4CXL - chains A and B; structure by X-ray diffraction, 1.50 A resolution.

Chain A:
Name: Insulin A chain
UniProtKB: P01308 (INS_HUMAN); residues 1-21 here correspond to UniProt positions 90-110 (UniProt number = residue number + 89)
Sequence (21 residues; each row starts with the number of its first residue):
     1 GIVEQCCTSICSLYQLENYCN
Cystine bridges: C6-C11

Chain B:
Name: Insulin B chain
UniProtKB: P01308 (INS_HUMAN); residues 1-30 here correspond to UniProt positions 25-54 (UniProt number = residue number + 24)
Sequence (30 residues; row label = number of the first residue in the row):
     1 FVNQHLCPSHLVEALYLVCGERGFFYTPKT
Unresolved in the structure: 30
Sequence notes: engineered mutation P8 (Gly32 in P01308)
Modified positions: P8 (D-proline; DPR)

How chain A and chain B interact:
Contacting residue pairs - 40 pairs, chain A then chain B:
  G1(A) with K29(B)
  I2(A) with L11(B), hydrophobic; L15(B), hydrophobic
  V3(A) with P28(B), hydrophobic
  C6(A) with Q4(B); H5(B); L6(B), hydrogen bond (backbone-backbone); L11(B), hydrophobic
  C7(A) with H5(B), hydrogen bond (backbone-side chain); L6(B); C7(B), disulfide
  T8(A) with H5(B)
  S9(A) with H5(B)
  I10(A) with N3(B); Q4(B); H5(B)
  C11(A) with V2(B); N3(B); Q4(B), hydrogen bond (backbone-backbone); L6(B), hydrophobic
  S12(A) with V2(B); N3(B)
  L13(A) with V2(B); V18(B), hydrophobic
  L16(A) with V2(B), hydrophobic; L11(B), hydrophobic; L15(B), hydrophobic; V18(B), hydrophobic
  E17(A) with V18(B)
  N18(A) with F25(B)
  Y19(A) with L15(B), hydrophobic; F24(B); F25(B), hydrogen bond (backbone-backbone)
  C20(A) with C19(B), disulfide; G23(B); F25(B)
  N21(A) with R22(B), hydrogen bond (backbone-side chain); G23(B), hydrogen bond (backbone-backbone); F24(B); F25(B)
Interface residues without a listed pair, chain B (20 interface residues in all): P8, A14, Y26, T27
Cross-chain cystine bridges: C7(A)-C7(B), C20(A)-C19(B)

Summary:
The interface between chain A and chain B involves 17 residues on one side and 20 on the other, with 2
disulfide bonds and 6 hydrogen bonds. Among the polar pairs are C7(A)-H5(B), N21(A)-R22(B) and C6(A)-L6(B).
Here chain A is Insulin A chain and chain B is Insulin B chain. Entry 4CXL (Human insulin analogue
(D-ProB8)-insulin) was determined by X-ray diffraction together with 4CXN and 4CY7 from the same study.
